PDB entry 8EOW | electron microscopy, 3.90 A resolution | chains D and F of the 8 polymer chains in the assembly

# Chain D
Molecule: Potassium voltage-gated channel subfamily H member 1
From: Rattus norvegicus
UniProt: Q63472 (KCNH1_RAT); numbering as in UniProt (aligned over 10-722)
Sequence (713 residues; numbered 10 to 722; the number before each row is that of its first residue):
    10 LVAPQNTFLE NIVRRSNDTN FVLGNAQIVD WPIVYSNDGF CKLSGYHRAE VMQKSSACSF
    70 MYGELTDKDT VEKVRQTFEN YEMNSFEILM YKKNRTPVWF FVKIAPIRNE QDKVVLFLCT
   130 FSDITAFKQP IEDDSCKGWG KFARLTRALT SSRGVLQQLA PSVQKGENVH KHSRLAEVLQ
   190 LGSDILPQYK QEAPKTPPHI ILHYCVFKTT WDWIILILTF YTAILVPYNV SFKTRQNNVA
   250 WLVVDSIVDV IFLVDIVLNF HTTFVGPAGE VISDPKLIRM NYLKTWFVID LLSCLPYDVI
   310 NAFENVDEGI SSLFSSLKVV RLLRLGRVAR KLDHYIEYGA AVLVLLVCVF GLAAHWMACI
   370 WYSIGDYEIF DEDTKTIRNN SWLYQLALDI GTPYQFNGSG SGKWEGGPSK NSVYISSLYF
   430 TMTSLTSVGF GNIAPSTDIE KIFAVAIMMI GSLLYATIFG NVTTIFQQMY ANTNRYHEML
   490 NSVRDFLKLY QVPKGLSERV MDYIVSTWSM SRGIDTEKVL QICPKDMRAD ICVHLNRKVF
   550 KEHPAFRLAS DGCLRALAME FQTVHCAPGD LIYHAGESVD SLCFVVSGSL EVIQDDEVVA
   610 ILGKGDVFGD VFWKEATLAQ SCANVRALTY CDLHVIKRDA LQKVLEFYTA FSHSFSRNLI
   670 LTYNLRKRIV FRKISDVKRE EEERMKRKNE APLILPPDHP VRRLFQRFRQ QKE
Disordered / not traced: 407-411, 697-703
Swiss-Prot annotation at these positions:
  - region: Phe151 to Arg162 (Required for phosphatidylinositol bisphosphate binding), Tyr672 to Leu674 (Interaction with cyclic nucleotide-binding pocket)
  - motif: Ser436 to Asn441 (Selectivity filter)
  - glycosylation (N-linked (GlcNAc...) asparagine): Asn388, Asn406

# Chain F
Molecule: Calmodulin-1
From: Homo sapiens
UniProt: P0DP23 (CALM1_HUMAN); residues 6-147 here correspond to UniProt positions 7-148 (UniProt number = residue number + 1)
Sequence (142 residues; each row starts with the number of its first residue):
     6 EEQIAEFKEA FSLFDKDGDG TITTKELGTV MRSLGQNPTE AELQDMINEV DADGNGTIDF
    66 PEFLTMMARK MKDTDSEEEI REAFRVFDKD GNGYISAAEL RHVMTNLGEK LTDEEVDEMI
   126 READIDGDGQ VNYEEFVQMM TA
Swiss-Prot annotation at these positions:
  - binding site (Ca(2+)): Asp20, Asp22, Asp24, Thr26, Glu31, Asp56, Asp58, Asn60, Thr62, Glu67, Asp93, Asp95, Asn97, Tyr99, Glu104, Asp129, Asp131, Asp133, Gln135, Glu140
  - modified residue: Lys21 (N6-acetyllysine), Thr44 (Phosphothreonine), Ser81 (Phosphoserine), Lys94 (N6-acetyllysine), Tyr99 (Phosphotyrosine), Ser101 (Phosphoserine), Thr110 (Phosphothreonine), Lys115 (N6,N6,N6-trimethyllysine), Tyr138 (Phosphotyrosine)
  - cross-link: Lys21 (Glycyl lysine isopeptide (Lys-Gly) (interchain with G-Cter in SUMO2))

# How chain D and chain F interact
Contacting residue pairs (14):
  Gln603(D) - Arg126(F)
  Asp604(D) - Asp133(F)
  Arg677(D) - Arg126(F)
  Arg681(D) - Arg106(F)
  Arg681(D) - Asp118(F)  salt bridge
  Glu689(D) - Ala103(F)
  Glu689(D) - Arg106(F)
  Glu692(D) - Lys94(F)
  Glu692(D) - His107(F)  salt bridge
  Pro709(D) - Glu84(F)
  Val710(D) - Phe92(F)  hydrophobic
  Leu713(D) - Phe141(F)  hydrophobic
  Leu713(D) - Met144(F)  hydrophobic
  Phe714(D) - Glu114(F)
Interface residues without a listed pair, chain D (12 interface residues in all): Val679, Pro706
Interface residues without a listed pair, chain F (17 interface residues in all): Ala88, Ala102, Glu119, Asp122, Met145

# In short
12 residues of chain D and 17 residues of chain F are in contact, with 2 salt bridges. Polar pairs include
Arg681(D)-Asp118(F) and Glu692(D)-His107(F). Curated annotation (UniProt) lists 20 Ca2+-binding residues on
chain F.
Chain D is Potassium voltage-gated channel subfamily H member 1 (Rattus norvegicus) and chain F is
Calmodulin-1 (Homo sapiens); the structure, Eag Kv channel with voltage sensor in the up conformation, was
determined by electron microscopy together with 8EP0 and 8EP1 from the same study.
